Entry 7CXN (electron microscopy, 3.84 A resolution); this record covers chains L and E of the 9 polymer chains in the assembly.

== Chain L ==
Molecule: 6-nt RNA strand
Sequence (6 nucleotides; each row starts with the number of its first residue; numbering starts at 0):
     0 UAAAAU

== Chain E ==
Protein: Helicase
From: Severe acute respiratory syndrome coronavirus 2
Notes: EC 3.6.4.12, 3.6.4.13
Reference sequence: P0DTD1 (R1AB_SARS2); residues 1-601 here correspond to UniProt positions 5325-5925 (UniProt number = residue number + 5324)
Chain sequence (601 residues; row label = number of the first residue in the row):
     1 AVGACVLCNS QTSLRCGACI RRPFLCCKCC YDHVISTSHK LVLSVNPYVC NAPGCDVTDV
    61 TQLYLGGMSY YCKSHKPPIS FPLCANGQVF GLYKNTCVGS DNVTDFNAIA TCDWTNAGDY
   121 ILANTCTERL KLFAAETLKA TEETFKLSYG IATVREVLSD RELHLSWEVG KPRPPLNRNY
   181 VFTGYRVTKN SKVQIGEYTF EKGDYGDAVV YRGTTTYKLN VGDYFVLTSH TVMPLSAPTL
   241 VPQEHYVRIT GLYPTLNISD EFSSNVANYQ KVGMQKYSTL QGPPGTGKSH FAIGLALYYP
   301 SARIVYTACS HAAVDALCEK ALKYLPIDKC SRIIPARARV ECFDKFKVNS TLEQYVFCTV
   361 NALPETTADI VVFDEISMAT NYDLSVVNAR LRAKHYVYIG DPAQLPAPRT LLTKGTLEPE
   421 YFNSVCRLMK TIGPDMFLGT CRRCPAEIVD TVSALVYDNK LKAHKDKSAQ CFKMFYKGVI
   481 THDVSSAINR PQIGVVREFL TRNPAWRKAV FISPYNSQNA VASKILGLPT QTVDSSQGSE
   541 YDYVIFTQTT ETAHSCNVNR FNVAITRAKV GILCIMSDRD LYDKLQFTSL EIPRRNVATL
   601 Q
Not modelled in the structure: 597-601
Bound ions: Zn2+ site 1: Cys-5, Cys-8, Cys-26, Cys-29; Zn2+ site 2: Cys-16, Cys-19, His-33, His-39; Zn2+ site 3: Cys-50, Cys-55, Cys-72, His-75
Curated features (UniProtKB/Swiss-Prot):
  - binding site (Zn(2+)): Cys-5, Cys-8, Cys-16, Cys-19, Cys-26, Cys-29, His-33, His-39, Cys-50, Cys-55, Cys-72, His-75
  - binding site (a ribonucleoside 5'-triphosphate): Gly-282 to Ser-289
  - site: Gln-601 (Cleavage)
From the paper describing this entry:
  - conformationally variable residues (domain motion): Gln-194, Glu-244, Arg-248
  - mutagenesis - T216A: decreased catalytic activity (helicase activity)

== Chain L / chain E interface ==
Residue-residue contacts (29):
  U0(L) with Thr-410(E), hydrogen bond to the base; Val-484(E), phosphate contact; Ser-485(E), hydrogen bond to the phosphate; Ser-486(E), sugar contact; Tyr-515(E), phosphate contact
  A1(L) with Pro-408(E), base contact; Thr-410(E), hydrogen bond to the base; Ser-486(E), phosphate contact; Asp-534(E), hydrogen bond to the sugar
  A2(L) with Asn-177(E), phosphate contact; Pro-408(E), base contact; Arg-409(E), base contact; Thr-532(E), hydrogen bond to the phosphate; Asp-534(E), phosphate contact
  A3(L) with Asn-179(E), hydrogen bond to the base; Cys-309(E), phosphate contact; Ser-310(E), phosphate contact; His-311(E), salt bridge to the phosphate; Asn-361(E), sugar contact
  A4(L) with His-230(E), hydrogen bond to the base; His-311(E), phosphate contact; Arg-337(E), hydrogen bond to the sugar; Thr-359(E), phosphate contact; Asn-361(E), hydrogen bond to the phosphate; Ala-362(E), sugar contact
  U5(L) with Arg-337(E), hydrogen bond to the phosphate; Asn-361(E), phosphate contact; Ala-362(E), phosphate contact; Arg-390(E), salt bridge to the phosphate
Other interface residues (no listed pair), chain E (25 interface residues in all): Phe-145, Pro-335, Ala-407, Asn-516, His-554

== In short ==
Chain L and chain E form an interface of 6 and 25 residues respectively, with 10 hydrogen bonds and 2 salt
bridges. Among the polar pairs are U0(L)/Thr-410(E), A1(L)/Thr-410(E) and A3(L)/Asn-179(E). The paper reports
that T216A of chain E reduces catalytic activity (helicase activity); conformational variability at
Gln-194(E), Glu-244(E) and Arg-248(E).
Here chain L is a 6-nt RNA strand and chain E is Helicase (Severe acute respiratory syndrome coronavirus 2).
Entry 7CXN (Architecture of a SARS-CoV-2 mini replication and transcription complex) was determined by
electron microscopy.
